PDB entry 5U1C | electron microscopy, 3.90 A resolution | chains A and I of the 10 polymer chains in the assembly

== Chain A ==
Name: HIV-1 Integrase, Sso7d chimera
Organism: Sulfolobus solfataricus
UniProt: chimeric construct of A0A157T5S7, F2WR39: residues -74 to -11 from A0A157T5S7 (A0A157T5S7_SULSF) positions 5-68 (UniProt number = residue number + 79); residues 1-288 from F2WR39 positions 1-288 (same numbers)
Amino-acid sequence (383 residues; row label = number of the first residue in the row; numbers below 1 keep their minus sign (Met-94 is residue -94)):
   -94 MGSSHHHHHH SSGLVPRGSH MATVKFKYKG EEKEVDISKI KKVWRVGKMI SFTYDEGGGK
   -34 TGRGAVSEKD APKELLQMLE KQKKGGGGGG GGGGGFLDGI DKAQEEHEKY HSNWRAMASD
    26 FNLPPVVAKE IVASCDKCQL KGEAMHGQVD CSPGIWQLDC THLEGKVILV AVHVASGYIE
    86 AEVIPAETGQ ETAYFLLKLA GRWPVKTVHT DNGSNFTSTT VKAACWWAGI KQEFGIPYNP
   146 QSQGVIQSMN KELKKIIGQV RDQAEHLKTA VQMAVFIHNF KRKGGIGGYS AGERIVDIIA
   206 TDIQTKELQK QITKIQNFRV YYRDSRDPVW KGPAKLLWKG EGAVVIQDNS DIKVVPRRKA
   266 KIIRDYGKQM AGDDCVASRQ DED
Disordered / not traced: -94 to 0, 205-222, 270-288
Sequence notes: expression tag (-94 to -75); linker (-10 to 0); engineered mutation Gln152 (Glu in F2WR39)
Bound ions: Zn2+: His12, His16, Cys40, Cys43; Mg2+: Asp64, Asp116 (shared with 1 residue of chain J)
From the paper describing this entry:
  - binding site for the 23-nt DNA strand: Lys46
  - binding site for the 37-nt DNA strand: Lys156, Lys159, Arg231
  - binding site for the 23-nt DNA strand (chain I): Lys160
  - specificity-determining residues: Ser119, Arg231 (citing earlier work)
  - mutagenesis - E35K (2-fold), K46E (5-fold), E212K (>10-fold), K240E (>10-fold), I257D (>10-fold): decreased growth
  - mutagenesis - K46A: unchanged growth (citing earlier work)
  - mutagenesis - K46E: decreased catalytic activity
  - conformationally variable residues (order/disorder transition): Thr206 to Ile220

== Chain I ==
Molecule: 23-nt DNA strand
Sequence (23 nucleotides; each row starts with the number of its first residue):
    15 ACTGCTAGAG ATTTTCCACA CTG
Disordered / not traced: 29-37

== Chain A / chain I interface ==
Contacting residue pairs (30):
  His51(A) with DG18(I), hydrogen bond to the base
  Gly52(A) with DT17(I), phosphate contact; DG18(I), hydrogen bond to the phosphate; DC19(I), phosphate contact
  Gln53(A) with DT17(I), hydrogen bond to the base; DC19(I), phosphate contact
  Val54(A) with DG18(I), phosphate contact; DC19(I), phosphate contact
  His114(A) with DT17(I), salt bridge to the phosphate
  Gly140(A) with DT17(I), phosphate contact
  Ile141(A) with DT17(I), hydrogen bond to the phosphate
  Asn144(A) with DG18(I), hydrogen bond to the phosphate
  Gln146(A) with DG18(I), sugar contact
  Ser147(A) with DT17(I), phosphate contact
  Gly149(A) with DG18(I), base contact
  Val150(A) with DC19(I), sugar contact
  Ser153(A) with DC19(I), base contact; DT20(I), hydrogen bond to the sugar
  Met154(A) with DT20(I), sugar contact
  Lys156(A) with DT20(I), base contact
  Glu157(A) with DA21(I), sugar contact
  Lys160(A) with DG22(I), salt bridge to the phosphate
  Arg187(A) with DG22(I), salt bridge to the phosphate
  Trp243(A) with DA15(I), base contact
  Glu246(A) with DC16(I), hydrogen bond to the base; DT17(I), base contact
  Gly247(A) with DC16(I), base contact
  Ala248(A) with DC16(I), hydrogen bond to the base
  Val250(A) with DA15(I), base contact
  Arg263(A) with DG18(I), salt bridge to the phosphate
Interface residues without a listed pair, chain A (30 interface residues in all): Met50, Asp55, Gln152, His183, Leu242, Gly245

== In short ==
Chain A and chain I form an interface of 30 and 8 residues respectively, with 8 hydrogen bonds and 4 salt
bridges. Polar pairs include His51(A)-DG18(I), Gln53(A)-DT17(I) and Glu246(A)-DC16(I). From the paper: a
binding site for the 37-nt DNA strand at Lys156(A), Lys159(A) and Arg231(A); E35K, K46E and E212K of chain A,
among others, reduce growth; 6 substitutions were tested in all.
Here chain A is HIV-1 Integrase, Sso7d chimera (Sulfolobus solfataricus) and chain I is a 23-nt DNA strand.
Entry 5U1C (Structure of tetrameric HIV-1 Strand Transfer Complex Intasome) was determined by electron
microscopy.
